Entry 6GEN (electron microscopy, 3.60 A resolution); this record covers chains B and J of the 20 polymer chains in the assembly.

Chain B:
Protein: Histone H3
From: Saccharomyces cerevisiae (strain ATCC 204508 / S288c)
UniProtKB: P61830 (H3_YEAST); residues 0-135 here correspond to UniProt positions 1-136 (UniProt number = residue number + 1)
Amino-acid sequence (136 residues; numbered 0 to 135; the number before each row is that of its first residue; numbering starts at 0):
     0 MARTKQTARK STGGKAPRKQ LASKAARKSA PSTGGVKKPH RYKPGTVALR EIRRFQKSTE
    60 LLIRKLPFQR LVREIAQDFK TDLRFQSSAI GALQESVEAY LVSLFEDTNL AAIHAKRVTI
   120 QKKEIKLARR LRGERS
Disordered / not traced: 0-36, 134-135
Construct notes: conflict Glu123 (Asp124 in P61830)
Swiss-Prot annotation at these positions:
  - modified residue: Lys4 (N6,N6,N6-trimethyllysine), Lys9 (N6-acetyllysine), Ser10 (Phosphoserine), Lys14 (N6,N6-dimethyllysine), Lys18 (N6-acetyllysine), Lys23 (N6-acetyllysine), Lys27 (N6,N6,N6-trimethyllysine), Lys36 (N6,N6,N6-trimethyllysine), Lys37 (N6-acetyllysine), Lys56 (N6-acetyllysine), Lys64 (N6-acetyllysine), Lys79 (N6,N6,N6-trimethyllysine)

Chain J:
Molecule: 173-nt DNA strand
From: synthetic construct
Sequence (173 nucleotides; numbered -76 to 96; the number before each row is that of its first residue; numbers below 1 keep their minus sign (DT-76 is residue -76)):
   -76 TGCACAGGAT GTATATATCT GACACGTGCC TGGAGACTAG GGAGTAATCC CCTTGGCGGT
   -16 TAAAACGCGG GGGACAGCGC GTACGTGCGT TTAAGCGGTG CTAGAGCTGT CTACGACCAA
    44 TTGAGCGGCC TCGGCACCGG GATTCTCCAG GGCGGCCGCG GATGCATTAA TGC

How chain B and chain J interact:
Pairs across the interface - 15 pairs, chain B then chain J:
  Lys37(B) - DA72(J)  phosphate contact
  Arg40(B) - DG-8(J)  base contact
  Arg40(B) - DC70(J)  phosphate contact
  Arg40(B) - DC71(J)  phosphate contact
  Tyr41(B) - DC70(J)  sugar contact
  Lys42(B) - DC70(J)  phosphate contact
  Thr45(B) - DC70(J)  hydrogen bond to the phosphate
  Arg63(B) - DA-14(J)  hydrogen bond to the phosphate
  Arg72(B) - DT-24(J)  salt bridge to the phosphate
  Arg83(B) - DT-24(J)  salt bridge to the phosphate
  Ser86(B) - DC-25(J)  phosphate contact
  Arg116(B) - DA-3(J)  phosphate contact
  Arg116(B) - DC-2(J)  salt bridge to the phosphate
  Val117(B) - DA-3(J)  hydrogen bond to the phosphate
  Thr118(B) - DA-3(J)  sugar contact
Interface residues without a listed pair, chain B (17 interface residues in all): Pro38, His39, Pro43, Lys115, Gln120
Interface residues without a listed pair, chain J (13 interface residues in all): DA-13, DG-6, DG-5, DT69

In short:
Chain B and chain J form an interface of 17 and 13 residues respectively, with 3 hydrogen bonds and 3 salt
bridges. Among the polar pairs are Thr45(B)-DC70(J), Arg63(B)-DA-14(J) and Val117(B)-DA-3(J).
Here chain B is Histone H3 (Saccharomyces cerevisiae (strain ATCC 204508 / S288c)) and chain J is a 173-nt DNA
strand (synthetic construct). Entry 6GEN (Chromatin remodeller-nucleosome complex at 4.5 A resolution) was
determined by electron microscopy together with 6GEJ from the same study.
